5U53 - chain A; structure by X-ray diffraction, 1.40 A resolution.

[Chain A]
Molecule: Beta-lactamase
Source organism: Escherichia coli
Notes: EC 3.5.2.6
UniProtKB: H6UQI0 (H6UQI0_ECOLX); the author numbering skips numbers that UniProt does not, so the offset changes along the chain: 25-57 = UniProt 22-54; 59-238 = UniProt 55-234; 240-252 = UniProt 235-247; 254-290 = UniProt 248-284
Amino-acid sequence (263 residues; row label = number of the first residue in the row; note: 3 numbers in that range are skipped by the numbering (no residue carries them; nothing is unmodelled there)):
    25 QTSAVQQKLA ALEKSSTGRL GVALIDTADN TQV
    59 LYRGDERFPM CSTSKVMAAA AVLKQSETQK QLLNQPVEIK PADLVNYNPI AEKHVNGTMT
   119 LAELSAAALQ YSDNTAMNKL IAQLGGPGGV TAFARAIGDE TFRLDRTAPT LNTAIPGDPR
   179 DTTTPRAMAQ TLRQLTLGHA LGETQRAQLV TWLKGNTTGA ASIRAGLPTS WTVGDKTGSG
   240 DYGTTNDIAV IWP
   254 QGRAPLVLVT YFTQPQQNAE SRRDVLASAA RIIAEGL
Not modelled in the structure: 25-26
Covalent attachments: acylated ceftazidime (CAZ) linked to S70
Construct notes: conflict T41 (Gly38 in H6UQI0), A166 (Glu162 in H6UQI0)
Residues lining bound ligands: acylated ceftazidime (CAZ): C69, K73, N104, Y105, S130, N132, P167, N170, T171, T216, K234, T235, G236, S237, G238, D240

[Overview]
Covalently linked acylated ceftazidime: at S70.
Chain A is Beta-lactamase (Escherichia coli); the structure, CTX-M-14 E166A with acylated ceftazidime
molecule, was determined by X-ray diffraction (same publication as 5TW6, 5TWD, 5TWE and 5VTH).
